PDB entry 3VGH | X-ray diffraction, 2.60 A resolution | chain A

# Chain A
Name: Malto-oligosyltrehalose trehalohydrolase
From: Sulfolobus solfataricus
Notes: EC 3.2.1.141
Reference sequence: Q55088 (TREZ_SULSF); residues 1-558 here correspond to UniProt positions 2-559 (UniProt number = residue number + 1)
Sequence (558 residues; each row starts with the number of its first residue):
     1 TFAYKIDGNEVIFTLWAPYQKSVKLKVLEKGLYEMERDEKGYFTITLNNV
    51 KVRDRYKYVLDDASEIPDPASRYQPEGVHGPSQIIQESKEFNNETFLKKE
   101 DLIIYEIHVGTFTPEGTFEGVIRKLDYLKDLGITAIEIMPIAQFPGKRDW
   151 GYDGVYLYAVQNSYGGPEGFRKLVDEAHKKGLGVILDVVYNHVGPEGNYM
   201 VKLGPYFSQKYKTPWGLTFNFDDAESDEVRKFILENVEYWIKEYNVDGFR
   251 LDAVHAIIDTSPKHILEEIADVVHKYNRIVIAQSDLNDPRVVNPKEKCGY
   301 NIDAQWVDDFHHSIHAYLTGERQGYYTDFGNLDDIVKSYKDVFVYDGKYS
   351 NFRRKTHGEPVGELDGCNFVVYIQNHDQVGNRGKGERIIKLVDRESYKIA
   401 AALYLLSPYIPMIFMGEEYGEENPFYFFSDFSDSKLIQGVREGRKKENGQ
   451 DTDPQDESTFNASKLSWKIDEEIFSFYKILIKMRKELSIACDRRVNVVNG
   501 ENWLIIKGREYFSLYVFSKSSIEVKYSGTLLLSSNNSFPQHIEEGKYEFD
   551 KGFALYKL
Disordered / not traced: 1-3, 558
Sequence notes: engineered mutation Gln283 (Glu284 in Q55088)
Disulfides: Cys298 forms a disulfide with the same residue of a neighbouring copy of this chain
Disulfides: Cys367-Cys491
Ligand contacts: citrate anion (FLC): Gln323, Asn381, Arg382, Gly383, Lys384, Gly385, Glu386, Asn448, Gly449

# In short
Ligands of chain A: citrate anion.
Chain A is Malto-oligosyltrehalose trehalohydrolase (Sulfolobus solfataricus); the structure, Crystal
structure of glycosyltrehalose trehalohydrolase (E283Q) complexed with maltotriosyltrehalose, was determined
by X-ray diffraction together with 3VGB, 3VGD, 3VGE, 3VGF and 3VGG from the same study.
